9H9Q - chains C and F of the 12 polymer chains in the assembly; structure by electron microscopy, 3.60 A resolution.

== Chain C ==
Molecule: Spindle pole body component
Organism: Candida albicans
UniProt: Q59PZ2 (Q59PZ2_CANAL); residues 1-871 here = UniProt positions 1-871
Sequence (896 residues; numbered -24 to 871; the number before each row is that of its first residue; numbers below 1 keep their minus sign (Met-24 is residue -24)):
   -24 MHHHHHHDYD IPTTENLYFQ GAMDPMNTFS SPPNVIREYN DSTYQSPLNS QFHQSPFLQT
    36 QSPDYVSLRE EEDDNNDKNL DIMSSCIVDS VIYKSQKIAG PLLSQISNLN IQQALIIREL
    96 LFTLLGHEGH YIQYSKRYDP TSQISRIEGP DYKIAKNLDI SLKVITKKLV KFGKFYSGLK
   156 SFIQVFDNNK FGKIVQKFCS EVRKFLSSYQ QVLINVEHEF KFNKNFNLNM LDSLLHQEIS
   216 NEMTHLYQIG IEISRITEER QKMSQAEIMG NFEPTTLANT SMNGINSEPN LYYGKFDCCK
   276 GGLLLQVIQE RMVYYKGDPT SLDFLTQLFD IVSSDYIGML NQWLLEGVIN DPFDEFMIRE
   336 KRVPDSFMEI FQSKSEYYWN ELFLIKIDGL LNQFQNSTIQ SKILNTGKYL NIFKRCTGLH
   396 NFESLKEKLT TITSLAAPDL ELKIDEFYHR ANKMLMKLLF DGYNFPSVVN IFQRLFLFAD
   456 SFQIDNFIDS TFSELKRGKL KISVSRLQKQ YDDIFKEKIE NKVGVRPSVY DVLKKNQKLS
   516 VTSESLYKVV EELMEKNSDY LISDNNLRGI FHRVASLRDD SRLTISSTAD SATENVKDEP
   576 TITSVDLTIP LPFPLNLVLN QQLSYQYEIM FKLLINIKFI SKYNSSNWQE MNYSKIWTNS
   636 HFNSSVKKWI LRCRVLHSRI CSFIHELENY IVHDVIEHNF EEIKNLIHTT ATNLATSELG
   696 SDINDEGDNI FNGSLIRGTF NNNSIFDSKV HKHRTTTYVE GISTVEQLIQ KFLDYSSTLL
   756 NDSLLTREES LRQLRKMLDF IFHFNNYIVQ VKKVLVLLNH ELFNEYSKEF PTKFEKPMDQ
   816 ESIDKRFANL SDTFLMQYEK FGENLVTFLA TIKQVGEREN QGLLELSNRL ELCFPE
Unresolved in the structure: -24 to 36, 46-53, 238-275, 530-572, 805-813, 870-871
Sequence notes: initiating methionine (-24); expression tag (-23 to 0)

== Chain F ==
Molecule: Mto2p-binding domain-containing protein
Organism: Candida albicans
UniProt: Q5AGV5 (Q5AGV5_CANAL); numbering as in UniProt (aligned over 1-599)
Sequence (615 residues; numbered 1 to 615; the number before each row is that of its first residue):
     1 MSNLSINESN DNSNVSILSN KSGAQSSTNS SPNLIVFKQP EDLSIQLQQQ QQGTQEDTPE
    61 EEEEEEEEME QITQLEVQQE NQPDTLSSSP FISRPNSPLD DIIRPQGTSS PSLTIRDSYS
   121 SQVDINISNL HKSLNEMRLS TDPVDNNNNN NKVNKNNPTN SDISNDDIIT IDNLTPSRIQ
   181 PKNISPWRQF RPTLRGSPES TPRSLFQNKP NLKFNNGLSP TNGSRDMVTN NIATTTKSRE
   241 EELNKRIVNY KIQLKLMKNF LQELIDRNNL DPHEFHTLLR RNNNNIMNNE NNPLSTSLSQ
   301 TSTLEIQHQN LQIELDEALE LNKQLYNKIE TANKEISDKD LQISNYESRI NLINYSVDEL
   361 IYILINEYDK NNYSHGGSNT TSPGKETLQQ SISAQLEVKL NVLKLELMTR LDQSHQYNNK
   421 PHDLFTPPYT SSEYGVSTNN VANKNDLEGY IHIIEDLIKT VDELELTCEN YKANKNELQN
   481 QLVEQINESI RIKNNFQIMS NKFNQLRQSL SEKENDKNLD EFSKNNHQQQ QQQQIQQLEQ
   541 KLIEYEKCIT ILQDELDQYK QPSDTTNTTN NNNNNNNNNN RSSYSSYNNH RNSSLNELNG
   601 SGSGSEQKLI SEEDL
Unresolved in the structure: 1-238, 270-615
Sequence notes: expression tag (600-615)
Reported in the primary citation:
  - mutagenesis - E317R/L319A/L321R/Y326A, E455A/D456A/I458A/D462A: decreased binding to FLAG-Stu2882-924

== Interface between chain C and chain F ==
Residue-residue contacts (12; chain C residue first):
  Lys336(C) - Gln262(F)  hydrogen bond
  Lys336(C) - Asp266(F)  salt bridge
  Arg337(C) - Asn269(F)  hydrogen bond (backbone-side chain)
  Pro339(C) - Ile265(F)
  Pro339(C) - Asn268(F)
  Pro339(C) - Asn269(F)
  Ser341(C) - Asn268(F)
  Phe342(C) - Leu264(F)  hydrophobic
  Phe342(C) - Ile265(F)  hydrophobic
  Phe342(C) - Asn268(F)
  Glu356(C) - Gln262(F)  hydrogen bond (backbone-side chain)
  Leu359(C) - Gln262(F)
Also at the interface, not in a pair above, chain C (9 interface residues in all): Val338, Phe346
Also at the interface, not in a pair above, chain F (8 interface residues in all): Lys258, Leu261

== Overview ==
9 residues of chain C and 8 residues of chain F are in contact, with 3 hydrogen bonds and 1 salt bridge. Polar
pairs include Lys336(C)-Asp266(F), Lys336(C)-Gln262(F) and Arg337(C)-Asn269(F). The paper reports that
E317R/L319A/L321R/Y326A and E455A/D456A/I458A/D462A of chain F reduce binding to FLAG-Stu2882-924.
Here chain C is Spindle pole body component and chain F is Mto2p-binding domain-containing protein, both from
Candida albicans. Entry 9H9Q (Candida albicans gamma-tubulin small complex within ring-like higher oligomer in
complex with Spc72 CM1) was determined by electron microscopy together with 9H9P and 9H9R from the same study.
